2SPO - chain A; structure by X-ray diffraction, 1.70 A resolution.

[Chain A]
Molecule: Myoglobin
Organism: Physeter catodon
UniProt: P02185 (MYG_PHYCA); residue numbers follow UniProt; this construct covers 1-153
Amino-acid sequence (154 residues; numbered 0 to 153; the number before each row is that of its first residue; numbering starts at 0):
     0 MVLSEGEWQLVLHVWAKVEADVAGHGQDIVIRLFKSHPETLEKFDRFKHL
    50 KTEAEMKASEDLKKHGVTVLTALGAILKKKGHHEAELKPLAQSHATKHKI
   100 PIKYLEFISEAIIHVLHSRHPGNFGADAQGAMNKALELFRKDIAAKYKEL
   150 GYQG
Construct notes: conflict Val-29 (Leu in P02185), Asn-122 (Asp in P02185)
Bound ions: heme Fe near His-93 (its only coordinating residue here)
Residues lining bound ligands: heme (HEM): Thr-39, Lys-42, Phe-43, Arg-45, His-64, Thr-67, Val-68, Ala-71, Leu-72, Leu-89, Ser-92, His-93, His-97, Ile-99, Tyr-103, Leu-104, Ile-107, Ile-111, Phe-138

[In short]
Chain A binds heme.
Chain A is Myoglobin (Physeter catodon); the structure, A novel site-directed mutant of myoglobin with an
unusually high O2 affinity and low autooxidation rate, was determined by X-ray diffraction together with 1MOA,
2SPL, 2SPM and 2SPN from the same study.
